Entry 7W7A (X-ray diffraction, 3.20 A resolution); this record covers chains B and D of the 4 polymer chains in the assembly.

# Chain B (and D)
Protein: Putative ABC transport system integral membrane protein
Organism: Corynebacterium diphtheriae NCTC 13129
Notes: chain D of this document is another copy of the same molecule, construct and numbering; everything in this record applies to it too
Reference sequence: Q6NEF1 (Q6NEF1_CORDI); residue numbers follow UniProt; this construct covers 1-344
Amino-acid sequence (344 residues; each row starts with the number of its first residue):
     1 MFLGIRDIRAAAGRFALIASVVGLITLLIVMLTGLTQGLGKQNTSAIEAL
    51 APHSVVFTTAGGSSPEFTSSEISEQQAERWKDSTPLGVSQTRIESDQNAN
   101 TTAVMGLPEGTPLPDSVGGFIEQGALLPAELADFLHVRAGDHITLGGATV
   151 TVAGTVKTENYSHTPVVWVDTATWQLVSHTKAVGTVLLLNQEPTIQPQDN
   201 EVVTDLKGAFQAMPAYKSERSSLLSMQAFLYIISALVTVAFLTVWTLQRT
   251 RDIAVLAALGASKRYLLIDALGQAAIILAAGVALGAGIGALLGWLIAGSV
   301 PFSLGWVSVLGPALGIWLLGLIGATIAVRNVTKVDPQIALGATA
Not modelled in the structure: 342-344 (chain D: 343-344)
Metal / ion sites: protoporphyrin IX containing mn Mn: E219 (shared with E219(D) of chain D)
Small-molecule neighbours:
  - phosphatidyl glycerol (AGA; (1S)-2-{[{[(2S)-2,3-dihydroxypropyl]oxy}(hydroxy)phosphoryl]oxy}-1-[(pentanoyloxy)methyl]ethyl octanoate): T36, Q37, K41, R220, L224, Q227, Y231, V307, S308, G311, P312, L319
  - protoporphyrin IX containing mn (MNR): L35, L39, Q42, H163, A215, S218, E219, S222, L223, M226, V300, P301
Reported in the primary citation:
  - mutagenesis - E219A, E219Q: decreased catalytic activity on heme
  - mutagenesis - E219A, E219Q: decreased binding to heme

# How chain B and chain D interact
Residue-residue contacts (51):
  R14(B) with L247(D)
  L17(B) with V239(D), hydrophobic
  V21(B) with L236(D), hydrophobic; V237(D), hydrophobic
  L24(B) with I232(D), hydrophobic; I233(D), hydrophobic; L236(D), hydrophobic
  I25(B) with I233(D), hydrophobic
  L27(B) with F229(D), hydrophobic
  L28(B) with L230(D), hydrophobic
  L32(B) with M226(D), hydrophobic
  A60(B) with Q97(D); N98(D)
  E66(B) with N100(D)
  T68(B) with R92(D), hydrogen bond (backbone-side chain); N100(D), hydrogen bond; T101(D)
  S69(B) with R92(D); A99(D)
  E71(B) with R92(D), salt bridge; E94(D)
  R92(B) with T68(D); S69(D); E71(D), salt bridge
  E94(B) with E71(D)
  Q97(B) with A60(D)
  N98(B) with A60(D)
  A99(B) with S69(D)
  N100(B) with T68(D), hydrogen bond
  T101(B) with T68(D)
  G147(B) with H179(D)
  H179(B) with G147(D); H179(D), hydrogen bond
  E219(B) with E219(D)
  M226(B) with L32(D), hydrophobic; M226(D), hydrophobic
  F229(B) with L27(D), hydrophobic
  L230(B) with L28(D), hydrophobic
  I233(B) with I25(D), hydrophobic
  L236(B) with V21(D), hydrophobic; L24(D), hydrophobic
  V237(B) with V21(D), hydrophobic
  V239(B) with L17(D), hydrophobic
  A240(B) with L17(D), hydrophobic
  F241(B) with A240(D); V244(D), hydrophobic
  V244(B) with F241(D), hydrophobic; V244(D), hydrophobic
  L247(B) with Q248(D)
  Q248(B) with L247(D); Q248(D)
Also at the interface, not in a pair above, chain B (44 interface residues in all): I18, S20, S70, F134, G146, S218, I232, T243, W245
Also at the interface, not in a pair above, chain D (43 interface residues in all): I18, S20, E66, S70, G146, T243, W245, S299, V300

# In short
Chain B and chain D form an interface of 44 and 43 residues respectively; the contacts include 4 hydrogen
bonds and 2 salt bridges. Among the polar pairs are E71(B)-R92(D), T68(B)-R92(D) and T68(B)-N100(D). The paper
reports that E219A and E219Q of chain B reduce catalytic activity on heme; E219A and E219Q of chain B reduce
binding to heme.
Both chains are Putative ABC transport system integral membrane protein (Corynebacterium diphtheriae NCTC
13129). Entry 7W7A (Heme exporter in complex with Mn-containing protoporphyrin IX, Mn-anomalous data) was
determined by X-ray diffraction, deposited together with 7W78, 7W79, 7W7B, 7W7C and 7W7D.
